PDB entry 7SJR | electron microscopy, 3.80 A resolution | chains A and C of the 3 polymer chains in the assembly

== Chain A ==
Protein: DNA helicase
Source organism: Mycolicibacterium smegmatis
Notes: EC 3.6.4.12
Reference sequence: A0A0D6HKQ2 (A0A0D6HKQ2_MYCSM); residue numbers follow UniProt; this construct covers 1-1045
Amino-acid sequence (1046 residues; each row starts with the number of its first residue; numbering starts at 0):
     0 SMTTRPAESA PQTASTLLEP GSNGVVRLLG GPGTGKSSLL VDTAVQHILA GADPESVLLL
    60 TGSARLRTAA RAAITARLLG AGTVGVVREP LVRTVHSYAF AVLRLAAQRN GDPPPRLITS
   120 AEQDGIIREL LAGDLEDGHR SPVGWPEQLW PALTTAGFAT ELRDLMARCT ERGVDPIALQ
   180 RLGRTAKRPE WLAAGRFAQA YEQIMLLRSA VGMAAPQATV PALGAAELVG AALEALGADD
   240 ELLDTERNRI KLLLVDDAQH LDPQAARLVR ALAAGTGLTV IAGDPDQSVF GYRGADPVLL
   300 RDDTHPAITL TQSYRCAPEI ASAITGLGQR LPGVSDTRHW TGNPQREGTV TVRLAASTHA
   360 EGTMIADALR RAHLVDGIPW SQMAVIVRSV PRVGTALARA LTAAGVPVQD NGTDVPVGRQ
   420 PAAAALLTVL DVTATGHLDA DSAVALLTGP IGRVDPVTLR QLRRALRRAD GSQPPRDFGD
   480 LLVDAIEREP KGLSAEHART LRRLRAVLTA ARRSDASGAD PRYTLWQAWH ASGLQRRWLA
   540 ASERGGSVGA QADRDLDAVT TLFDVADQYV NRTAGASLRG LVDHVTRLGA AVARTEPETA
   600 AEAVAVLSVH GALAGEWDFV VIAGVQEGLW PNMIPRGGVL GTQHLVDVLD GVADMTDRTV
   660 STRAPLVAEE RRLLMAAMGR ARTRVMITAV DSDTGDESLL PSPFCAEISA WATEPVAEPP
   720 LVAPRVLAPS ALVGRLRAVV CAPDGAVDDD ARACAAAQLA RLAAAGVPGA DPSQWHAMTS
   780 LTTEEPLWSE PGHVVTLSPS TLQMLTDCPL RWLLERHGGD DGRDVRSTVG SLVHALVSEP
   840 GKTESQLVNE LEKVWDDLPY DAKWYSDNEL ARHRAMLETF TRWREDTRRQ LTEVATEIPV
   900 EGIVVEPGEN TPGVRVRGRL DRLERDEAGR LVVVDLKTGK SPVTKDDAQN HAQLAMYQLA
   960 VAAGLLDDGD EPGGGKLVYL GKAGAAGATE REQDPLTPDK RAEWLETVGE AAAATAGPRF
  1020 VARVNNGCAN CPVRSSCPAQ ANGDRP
Disordered / not traced: 0-15, 47-51, 78-83, 108-117, 138-143, 206-223, 290-296, 331-335, 391-392, 410-413, 516-520, 544-546, 572-576, 587-599, 695-697, 714-717, 743-744, 790-791, 840-841, 907-910, 967-968, 982-986, 1040-1045
Differences from the reference sequence: expression tag (0)
Bound ions: 4Fe-4S cluster Fe: Cys807, Cys1027, Cys1030, Cys1036; Mg2+: Asp920, Leu935
Small-molecule neighbours:
  - AMP-PNP (ANP; phosphoaminophosphonic acid-adenylate ester): Gly30, Pro31, Gly32, Thr33, Gly34, Lys35, Ser36, Ser37, Leu38, Gln286, Tyr313, Arg314, Glu615, Arg679
  - 4Fe-4S cluster (SF4): Cys807, Leu809, Arg810, Ala1021, Arg1022, Val1023, Asn1024, Cys1027, Cys1030, Val1032, Arg1033, Cys1036, Ala1038
Reported in the primary citation:
  - Mg2+ coordination: His833, Asp920
  - binding site for the 70-nt DNA strand (chain C): Arg825, Lys936, Lys939, Ser940

== Chain C ==
Molecule: 70-nt DNA strand
Sequence (70 nucleotides; each row starts with the number of its first residue; note: 6 numbers in that range are skipped by the numbering (no residue carries them; nothing is unmodelled there); numbers below 1 keep their minus sign (DT-2 is residue -2)):
    -2 TTTTTTTCTA ATGCGAGCA
    23 CTGCTATTCC CTAGCAGTGC TCGCATTAGA TTTTGTTTTT TTAGCGGTTT T
Disordered / not traced: -2 to 1, 23-39, 60-73

== How chain A and chain C interact ==
Residue-residue contacts (14):
  Arg825(A) with DT3(C), hydrogen bond to the base
  Ser826(A) with DT2(C), base contact
  Lys936(A) with DT2(C), salt bridge to the phosphate; DT3(C), phosphate contact
  Gly938(A) with DT4(C), phosphate contact
  Lys939(A) with DT4(C), hydrogen bond to the phosphate; DC5(C), salt bridge to the phosphate
  Ser940(A) with DT4(C), hydrogen bond to the phosphate
  Thr943(A) with DT49(C), phosphate contact
  Lys944(A) with DT49(C), hydrogen bond to the phosphate
  Gln952(A) with DT2(C), phosphate contact
  Arg990(A) with DT48(C), salt bridge to the phosphate; DT49(C), salt bridge to the phosphate
  Asn1029(A) with DT3(C), base contact
Interface residues without a listed pair, chain A (14 interface residues in all): Arg822, Asp823, Thr937

== Summary ==
The interface between chain A and chain C involves 14 residues on one side and 6 on the other, with 4 hydrogen
bonds and 4 salt bridges. Among the polar pairs are Arg825(A)-DT3(C), Lys939(A)-DT4(C) and Ser940(A)-DT4(C).
From the paper: a binding site for the 70-nt DNA strand (chain C) at Arg825(A), Lys936(A) and Lys939(A) among
others; Mg2+ coordination by His833(A) and Asp920(A).
Chain A is DNA helicase (Mycolicibacterium smegmatis) and chain C is a 70-nt DNA strand; the structure,
Cryo-EM structure of AdnA-AdnB(W325A) in complex with DNA and AMPPNP, was determined by electron microscopy.
